PDB entry 3J9V | electron microscopy, 8.30 A resolution (very low resolution: no residue pairs are listed; an interface is given only as per-side residue counts) | chains L and K of the 28 polymer chains in the assembly

== Chain L ==
Protein: V-type proton ATPase subunit G
Source organism: Saccharomyces cerevisiae
Reference sequence: P48836 (VATG_YEAST); residue numbers follow UniProt; this construct covers 1-114
Amino-acid sequence (114 residues; row label = number of the first residue in the row):
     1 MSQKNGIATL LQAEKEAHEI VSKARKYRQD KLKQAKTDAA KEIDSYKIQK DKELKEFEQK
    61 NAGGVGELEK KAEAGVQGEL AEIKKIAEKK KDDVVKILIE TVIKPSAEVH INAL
Unresolved in the structure: 1, 107-114
UniProt features mapped onto this chain:
  - modified residue: Ser2 (N-acetylserine)

== Chain K ==
Protein: V-type proton ATPase subunit E
Source organism: Saccharomyces cerevisiae
Reference sequence: P22203 (VATE_YEAST); residues 1-233 here = UniProt positions 1-233
Amino-acid sequence (233 residues; each row starts with the number of its first residue):
     1 MSSAITALTP NQVNDELNKM QAFIRKEAEE KAKEIQLKAD QEYEIEKTNI VRNETNNIDG
    61 NFKSKLKKAM LSQQITKSTI ANKMRLKVLS AREQSLDGIF EETKEKLSGI ANNRDEYKPI
   121 LQSLIVEALL KLLEPKAIVK ALERDVDLIE SMKDDIMREY GEKAQRAPLE EIVISNDYLN
   181 KDLVSGGVVV SNASDKIEIN NTLEERLKLL SEEALPAIRL ELYGPSKTRK FFD
Unresolved in the structure: 1-7, 225-233

== Chain L / chain K interface ==
At this resolution (8 A) residue pairs are not listed: 58 residues of chain L and 63 of chain K lie at the interface.

== In short ==
The interface between chain L and chain K involves 58 residues on one side and 63 on the other.
Chain L is V-type proton ATPase subunit G and chain K is V-type proton ATPase subunit E, both from
Saccharomyces cerevisiae; the structure, Yeast V-ATPase state 3, was determined by electron microscopy (same
publication as 3J9T and 3J9U).
